8S7V - chains G and H of the 12 polymer chains in the assembly; structure by electron microscopy, 2.56 A resolution.

Chain G:
Molecule: Methanogenesis marker protein 17
Source organism: Methanococcus maripaludis
UniProt: G0H411 (G0H411_METMI); the author numbering skips numbers that UniProt does not, so the offset changes along the chain: 1-151 = UniProt 1-151; 153-184 = UniProt 152-183
Sequence (183 residues; numbered 1 to 184; 1 number in that range is skipped by the numbering (no residue carries it; nothing is unmodelled there); the number before each row is that of its first residue):
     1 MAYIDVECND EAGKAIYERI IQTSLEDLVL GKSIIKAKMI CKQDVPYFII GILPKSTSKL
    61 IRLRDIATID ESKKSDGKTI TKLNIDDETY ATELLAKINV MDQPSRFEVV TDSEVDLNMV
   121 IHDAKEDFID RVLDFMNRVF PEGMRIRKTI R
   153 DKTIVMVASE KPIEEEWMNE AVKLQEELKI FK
Disordered / not traced: 1, 57-124
Sequence notes: variant Val109 (Ile in G0H411), Ile129 (Val in G0H411), Glu167 (Gln166 in G0H411), Glu168 (Asp167 in G0H411), Asn171 (Asp170 in G0H411)
Ligand contacts: FeFe cofactor (S5Q): Tyr17, Phe48, Pro141, Glu142, Gly143, Met144

Chain H:
Molecule: Methanogenesis marker protein 7
Source organism: Methanococcus maripaludis
UniProt: G0H350 (G0H350_METMI); residues 1-304 here = UniProt positions 1-304
Sequence (304 residues; numbered 1 to 304; the number before each row is that of its first residue):
     1 MYQIIRYEGG VYKNNILKEW IEDVGGFIIQ EHVMQLDVYM TIAIPQNEIE NFKEEAKKYK
    61 GKIVETPLAG IEIAIVSPSL SRHHLPHIAC DVSEYVRKFG AKPNMIGLAH GAGKNISEIR
   121 EKEKRLIQEH DIAIYVMGNF ESCILDKTHL FKVDIPLVVT GGPETLDIPY TYVGNLGRRA
   181 QRLRKGEEIR ALRQMIDEVT KKINDKRMEL SYDPPIIPPV VLKDEIEKRI DEVRGILAPM
   241 PIVTQLDGLR IKMDYDRNHE EIENVKIGKY LLKDIAYVTR SEMKNYILIK LKSTSELKTD
   301 ENKA
Disordered / not traced: 297-304
Sequence notes: variant Asn115 (Ser in G0H350), Glu260 (Lys in G0H350)
Ion coordination: FeFe cofactor Fe: His84, Cys143
Ligand contacts:
  - FeFe cofactor (S5Q), molecule 1: Pro78, His83, His84, Gly111, Ala112, Gly113, Lys114, Met137, Gly138, Asn139, Phe140, Cys143, Lys147, Arg178
  - FeFe cofactor (S5Q), molecule 2: Leu85, Cys90, Ser93, Arg97, Met105

How chain G and chain H interact:
Residue-residue contacts - 41 pairs, chain G then chain H:
  Cys8(G) - Phe140(H)  hydrophobic
  Asp10(G) - Phe140(H)
  Asp10(G) - Glu141(H)  hydrogen bond (side chain-backbone)
  Ala12(G) - Gly162(H)
  Ala12(G) - Pro163(H)  hydrophobic
  Gly13(G) - Asn139(H)
  Gly13(G) - Phe140(H)
  Ile16(G) - Asn139(H)
  Ile16(G) - Gly162(H)
  Ile16(G) - Arg178(H)
  Ile16(G) - Arg179(H)
  Tyr17(G) - Asn139(H)
  Tyr17(G) - Phe140(H)  hydrophobic
  Tyr17(G) - Arg178(H)  hydrogen bond
  Arg19(G) - Gln181(H)  hydrogen bond
  Ile20(G) - Arg178(H)
  Thr23(G) - Ala180(H)
  Thr23(G) - Gln181(H)  hydrogen bond
  Gln43(G) - Lys114(H)  hydrogen bond (backbone-side chain)
  Gln43(G) - Phe140(H)
  Gln43(G) - Ser142(H)
  Asp44(G) - Lys114(H)  hydrogen bond (backbone-side chain)
  Pro46(G) - Lys114(H)
  Phe48(G) - Phe140(H)  hydrophobic
  Asn137(G) - Arg82(H)
  Asn137(G) - His83(H)
  Arg138(G) - Arg178(H)  hydrogen bond (backbone-side chain)
  Val139(G) - Arg178(H)  hydrogen bond (backbone-side chain)
  Phe140(G) - His83(H)  hydrogen bond (backbone-side chain)
  Phe140(G) - Arg178(H)
  Pro141(G) - His83(H)
  Pro141(G) - Arg178(H)
  Glu142(G) - Ser79(H)  hydrogen bond
  Glu142(G) - Ser81(H)  hydrogen bond
  Glu142(G) - His83(H)  salt bridge
  Glu142(G) - His84(H)  salt bridge
  Glu142(G) - Ala112(H)
  Gly143(G) - Gly113(H)
  Arg145(G) - Ala112(H)
  Glu162(G) - Lys114(H)  hydrogen bond (side chain-backbone)
  Glu162(G) - Asn115(H)  hydrogen bond
Interface residues without a listed pair, chain G (25 interface residues in all): Cys41, Asp134, Lys163
Interface residues without a listed pair, chain H (22 interface residues in all): Ile116, Cys143, Lys185

Overview:
Chain G and chain H form an interface of 25 and 22 residues respectively; the contacts include 13 hydrogen
bonds and 2 salt bridges. Polar contacts include Glu142(G)-His83(H), Glu142(G)-His84(H) and
Asp10(G)-Glu141(H). One FeFe cofactor molecule is bound between chain G and chain H.
Here chain G is Methanogenesis marker protein 17 and chain H is Methanogenesis marker protein 7, both from
Methanococcus maripaludis. Entry 8S7V (Methyl-coenzyme M reductase activation complex binding to the A2
component) was determined by electron microscopy together with 8S7X and 9H1L from the same study.
